PDB entry 6P96 | X-ray diffraction, 1.60 A resolution | chains A and B

[Chain A (and B)]
Protein: Beta-lactamase
From: Klebsiella pneumoniae
Notes: EC 3.5.2.6; chain B of this document is another copy of the same molecule, construct and numbering; everything in this record applies to it too
Reference sequence: Q6XEC0 (Q6XEC0_KLEPN); residues 1-265 here = UniProt positions 1-265
Chain sequence (265 residues; numbered 1 to 265; the number before each row is that of its first residue):
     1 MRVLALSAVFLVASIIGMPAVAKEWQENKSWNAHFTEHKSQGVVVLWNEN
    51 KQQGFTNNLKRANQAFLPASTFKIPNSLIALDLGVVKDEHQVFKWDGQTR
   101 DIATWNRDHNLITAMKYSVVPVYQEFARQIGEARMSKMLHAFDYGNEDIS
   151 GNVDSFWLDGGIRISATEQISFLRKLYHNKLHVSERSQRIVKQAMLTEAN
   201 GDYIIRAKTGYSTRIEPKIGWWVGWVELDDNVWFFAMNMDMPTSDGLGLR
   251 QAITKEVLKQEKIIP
Not modelled in the structure: 1-22
Curated features (UniProtKB/Swiss-Prot):
  - active site: Ser70 (Acyl-ester intermediate)
  - binding site (a beta-lactam): Ser70, Lys73, Ser118, Arg250
  - modified residue: Lys73 (N6-carboxylysine)
  - mutagenesis: Ser70 (S70A: Does not alter thermal stability; S70G: Increases thermal stability. Abolishes hydrolysis of cephalothin and decreases catalytic efficiency about 60-fold with respect to ampicillin), Arg189 (R189A: No significant effect on catalytic efficiency with respect to ampicillin. Very little reduction in dimerization at neutral pH. Predominantly monomer at neutral pH; when associated with A-206 ...), Arg206 (R206A: No significant effect on catalytic efficiency with respect to ampicillin, nitrocefin or imipenem. Very little reduction in dimerization at neutral pH. Predominantly monomer at neutral pH ...)
Metal / ion sites: Ca2+ site 1: Glu37, Glu256; Cd2+ site 1: Glu37, His38, Glu125, Glu256; Ca2+ site 2: Asp143, Glu147 (shared with Asp143(B), Glu147(B) of chain B); Cd2+ site 2: Glu147 (shared with Asp143(B) of chain B); Ca2+ site 3: Glu216 (shared with Glu37(B), Glu256(B) of chain B)
Reported in the primary citation:
  - catalytic residues: Ser70, Lys73, Tyr211
  - contacts within the chain: Lys73-Ser118 (hydrogen bond)
  - binding site for chloride ion: Lys73, Trp157
  - post-translational modification sites: Lys73 (citing earlier work)

[How chain A and chain B interact]
Pairs across the interface (29):
  Glu89(A) - Arg189(B)  salt bridge
  His90(A) - Tyr177(B)
  Thr113(A) - Asp229(B)
  Lys116(A) - Gly201(B)  hydrogen bond (side chain-backbone)
  Lys116(A) - Asp229(B)  salt bridge
  Tyr117(A) - Asp229(B)  hydrogen bond
  Tyr177(A) - His90(B)
  Glu185(A) - Arg186(B)  salt bridge
  Arg186(A) - Glu185(B)  salt bridge
  Arg189(A) - Glu89(B)  salt bridge
  Arg189(A) - Ile190(B)
  Arg189(A) - Gln193(B)
  Ile190(A) - Arg189(B)
  Gln193(A) - Arg189(B)
  Leu196(A) - Leu196(B)  hydrophobic
  Leu196(A) - Ala199(B)  hydrophobic
  Leu196(A) - Ile204(B)  hydrophobic
  Leu196(A) - Arg206(B)
  Glu198(A) - Ala199(B)
  Ala199(A) - Leu196(B)  hydrophobic
  Ala199(A) - Glu198(B)
  Ala199(A) - Ala199(B)  hydrogen bond (backbone-backbone)
  Gly201(A) - Lys116(B)  hydrogen bond (backbone-side chain)
  Ile204(A) - Leu196(B)  hydrophobic
  Arg206(A) - Leu196(B)
  Asp229(A) - Thr113(B)
  Asp229(A) - Lys116(B)  salt bridge
  Asp229(A) - Tyr117(B)  hydrogen bond
  Asp230(A) - Arg107(B)  salt bridge
Also at the interface, not in a pair above, chain A (22 interface residues in all): Arg107, Thr197, Asn200
Also at the interface, not in a pair above, chain B (22 interface residues in all): Thr197, Asn200, Asp202

[In short]
The chain A/chain B interface involves 22 residues from each chain; the contacts include 5 hydrogen bonds and
7 salt bridges. Polar pairs include Glu89(A)-Arg189(B), Lys116(A)-Asp229(B) and Glu185(A)-Arg186(B). The paper
reports catalytic residues Ser70(A), Lys73(A) and Tyr211(A); a binding site for chloride ion at Lys73(A) and
Trp157(A).
Chain A and chain B are both Beta-lactamase (Klebsiella pneumoniae); the structure, OXA-48 carbapanemase, apo
form, was determined by X-ray diffraction together with 6P97, 6P98, 6P99 and 6P9C from the same study.
